Entry 3AXM (X-ray diffraction, 1.65 A resolution); this record covers chains S and Y of the 16 polymer chains in the assembly.

[Chain S (and Y)]
Molecule: Ribulose bisphosphate carboxylase small chain, chloroplastic
Organism: Oryza sativa Japonica Group
Notes: EC 4.1.1.39; chain Y of this document is another copy of the same molecule, construct and numbering; everything in this record applies to it too
UniProt: Q0INY7 (RBS1_ORYSJ); the author numbering skips numbers that UniProt does not, so the offset changes along the chain: 1-46 = UniProt 48-93; 48-129 = UniProt 94-175
Sequence (129 residues; row label = number of the first residue in the row; note: 1 number in that range is skipped by the numbering (no residue carries it; nothing is unmodelled there); numbering starts at 0):
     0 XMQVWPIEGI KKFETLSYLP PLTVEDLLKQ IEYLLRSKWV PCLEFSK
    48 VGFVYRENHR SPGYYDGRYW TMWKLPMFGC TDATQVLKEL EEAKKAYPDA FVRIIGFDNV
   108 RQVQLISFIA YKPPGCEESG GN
Disordered / not traced: 124-129
Construct notes: amidation (0)
Modified / non-standard residues: NME (methylamine) at position 0

[How chain S and chain Y interact]
Residue-residue contacts (12):
  Met1(S) with Lys71(Y); Leu72(Y)
  Val3(S) with Phe44(Y), hydrophobic; Trp70(Y), hydrophobic; Lys71(Y)
  Pro5(S) with Tyr94(Y)
  Ile6(S) with Phe44(Y), hydrophobic; Thr68(Y); Tyr94(Y)
  Glu7(S) with Lys46(Y), salt bridge
  Arg57(S) with Glu54(Y), hydrogen bond (side chain-backbone); Asn55(Y)
Also at the interface, not in a pair above, chain S (7 interface residues in all): Trp4
Also at the interface, not in a pair above, chain Y (10 interface residues in all): Met69

[Summary]
7 residues of chain S face 10 of chain Y across their interface, with 1 hydrogen bond and 1 salt bridge. Polar
contacts include Glu7(S)-Lys46(Y) and Arg57(S)-Glu54(Y).
Both chains are Ribulose bisphosphate carboxylase small chain, chloroplastic (Oryza sativa Japonica Group).
Entry 3AXM (Structure of rice Rubisco in complex with 6PG) was determined by X-ray diffraction together with
3AXK and 1WDD from the same study.
